PDB entry 7O0X | electron microscopy, 2.44 A resolution | chains H2 and L of the 87 polymer chains in the assembly

[Chain H2]
Name: RC-Hc
From: Gemmatimonas phototrophica
Amino-acid sequence (181 residues; numbered 0 to 181; 1 number in that range is skipped by the numbering (no residue carries it; nothing is unmodelled there); the number before each row is that of its first residue; numbering starts at 0):
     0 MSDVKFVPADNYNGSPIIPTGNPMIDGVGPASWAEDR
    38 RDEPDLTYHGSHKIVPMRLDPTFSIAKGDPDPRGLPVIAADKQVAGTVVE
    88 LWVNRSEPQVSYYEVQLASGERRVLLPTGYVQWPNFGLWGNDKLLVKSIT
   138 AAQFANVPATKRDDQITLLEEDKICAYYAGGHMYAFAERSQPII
Disordered / not traced: 0

[Chain L]
Name: Photosynthetic reaction center L subunit
From: Gemmatimonas phototrophica
UniProtKB: A0A143BHR2 (A0A143BHR2_9BACT); residues 0-273 here correspond to UniProt positions 1-274 (UniProt number = residue number + 1)
Amino-acid sequence (274 residues; numbered 0 to 273; the number before each row is that of its first residue; numbering starts at 0):
     0 MAMLSFEKKYRVRGGTLIGGDLFDFWFGPFYVGFFGVTTIFFVTLGTLLC
    50 VWGAAMGPTWNLWQINIAPPDLKYGLGLAPLREGGLWQIITLCALGAFGS
   100 WALRQAEIARKLGMGMHIPWAYGGAILAYTTLVVIRPFLLGAWGHGFPYG
   150 IFSHLDWVSNVGYQYLHFHYNPAHMIAVTFFFTNCLALAMHGSLILSVTN
   200 PPKGTPTGTSEQENVFFRDLLGYSIGAIGIHRLGLFLAVGAAVWSAICIV
   250 ISGPFWTQGWPEWWNWWLNLPIWK
Disordered / not traced: 0
Bound ions: Fe ion: His190, His230 (shared with 3 residues of chain M)
Ligand contacts:
  - 0V9 ((19R,22S)-25-amino-22-hydroxy-22-oxido-16-oxo-17,21,23-trioxa-22lambda~5~-phosphapentacosan-19-yl (9Z)-hexadec-9-enoate): Asn60, Leu61, Trp62, Gln63
  - bacteriochlorophyll a (BCL), molecule 1: Thr46, Cys49, Phe97, Tyr128, Leu131, Phe146, Ile150, Phe151, His153, Leu154, Trp156, Val157
  - bacteriochlorophyll a (BCL), molecule 2: Phe97, Tyr121, Ala124, Ile125, Ala127, Tyr128, Leu131, Trp156, Val157, Ser158, Val160, Gly161, Tyr162, Phe167, His168, His173, Ala176, Val177, Phe180, Phe181, Ser244, Ala245, Cys247, Ile248
  - bacteriochlorophyll a (BCL), molecule 3: Val157, Tyr162, His168, Phe181
  - bacteriochlorophyll a (BCL), molecule 4: His168, His173, Met174, Val177, Thr178, Phe181, Thr182, Leu185
  - bacteriopheophytin a (BPH), molecule 1: Thr38, Phe41, Val42, Gly45, Thr46, Cys49, Ile89, Cys92, Ala93, Ala96, Phe97, Trp100, Gln104, Ile117, Ala120, Tyr121, Gly123, Ala124, Tyr128, Phe146, Tyr148, Gly149, Ile150, His153, Phe180, Ala237, Val238, Ala241
  - bacteriopheophytin a (BPH), molecule 2: Phe181, Cys184, Leu185, Ala188, Met189, Leu219, Leu220
  - tetramyristoyl-cardiolipin (CD4; (2R,5R,11R,14R)-5,8,11-trihydroxy-5,11-dioxido-17-oxo-2,14-bis(tetradecanoyloxy)-4,6,10,12,16-pentaoxa-5,11-diphosphatriacont-1-yl tetradecanoate), molecule 1: Ala1, Gly27, Pro28, Phe29
  - tetramyristoyl-cardiolipin (CD4), molecule 2: Phe24, Phe26, Gly27, Pro28, Phe29, Val36, Ile39, Phe40, Val42, Thr43, Thr46
  - tetramyristoyl-cardiolipin (CD4), molecule 3: Asn199, Pro200, Pro201
  - menaquinone 8 (MQ8), molecule 1: Phe26, Phe29, Tyr30, Val31, Gly35, Ile39, Val42, Thr43, Trp100, Arg103
  - menaquinone 8 (MQ8), molecule 2: Phe33, Val36, Thr37, Phe40, Phe41, Leu44, Leu91, Cys92, Leu94, Gly95, Gly98, Trp119, Gly122, Gly123, Ile125, Leu126, Thr129, Val238
  - menaquinone 8 (MQ8), molecule 3: Leu269, Pro270, Ile271, Trp272
  - phosphatidylglycerol (PGW; (1R)-2-{[(S)-{[(2S)-2,3-dihydroxypropyl]oxy}(hydroxy)phosphoryl]oxy}-1-[(hexadecanoyloxy)methyl]ethyl (9Z)-octadec-9-enoate): Asn60, Leu61, Trp62, Phe151
  - V7B ([(2S)-3-[(2R,3R,4R,5S,6R)-6-(hydroxymethyl)-5-[(2R,3R,4S,5S,6R)-6-(hydroxymethyl)-3,4,5-tris(oxidanyl)oxan-2-yl]oxy-3,4-bis(oxidanyl)oxan-2-yl]oxy-2-(12-methyltridecanoyloxy)propyl] 12-methyltridecanoate): Thr46, Leu47, Cys49, Val50, Ala53, Pro57, Thr58, Trp59, Asn60, Leu61, Ile64, Ile66, Tyr148, Gly149, Ile150

[Chain H2 / chain L interface]
Contacting residue pairs (48):
  Ala8(H2) with Arg12(L)
  Gly13(H2) with Phe24(L); Trp25(L), hydrogen bond (backbone-backbone)
  Pro15(H2) with Arg10(L); Arg12(L); Asp23(L)
  Ile16(H2) with Lys7(L); Lys8(L); Arg10(L), hydrogen bond (backbone-backbone); Val11(L)
  Ile17(H2) with Arg12(L)
  Gly26(H2) with Lys8(L)
  Val27(H2) with Lys8(L); Val11(L), hydrophobic
  Gly28(H2) with Lys8(L), hydrogen bond (backbone-backbone); Tyr9(L); Val11(L)
  Pro29(H2) with Val11(L); Lys110(L); Gly112(L)
  Ser31(H2) with Lys8(L); Tyr9(L)
  Trp32(H2) with Lys8(L)
  Glu34(H2) with Lys8(L), salt bridge
  Thr44(H2) with Glu210(L)
  Tyr45(H2) with Thr208(L); Glu210(L), hydrogen bond (backbone-side chain); Gln211(L)
  Ser93(H2) with Ser209(L); Glu210(L), hydrogen bond
  Glu94(H2) with Asn213(L); Gly225(L); Ala226(L), hydrogen bond (side chain-backbone)
  Met170(H2) with Arg12(L); Gly13(L); Gly14(L); Arg109(L); Lys110(L)
  Tyr171(H2) with Val11(L)
  Ser177(H2) with Gly13(L); Gly14(L)
  Pro179(H2) with Thr15(L); Leu16(L); Ile17(L); Gly19(L)
  Ile180(H2) with Leu16(L), hydrogen bond (backbone-backbone)
  Ile181(H2) with Leu16(L); Ile17(L)
Interface residues without a listed pair, chain H2 (28 interface residues in all): Phe5, Asn12, Lys50, Ala166, Arg176, Gln178
Interface residues without a listed pair, chain L (27 interface residues in all): Leu111, Ile227

[Overview]
Chain H2 and chain L form an interface of 28 and 27 residues respectively; the contacts include 7 hydrogen
bonds and 1 salt bridge. Polar contacts include Glu34(H2)-Lys8(L), Tyr45(H2)-Glu210(L) and
Ser93(H2)-Glu210(L).
Chain H2 is RC-Hc and chain L is Photosynthetic reaction center L subunit, both from Gemmatimonas
phototrophica; the structure, Cryo-EM structure (model_2b) of the RC-dLH complex from Gemmatimonas
phototrophica at 2.44 A, was determined by electron microscopy, deposited together with 7O0U, 7O0V and 7O0W.
